Entry 5WMI (X-ray diffraction, 2.00 A resolution); this record covers chain A.

# Chain A
Name: Bifunctional aspartate aminotransferase and glutamate/aspartate-prephenate aminotransferase
Organism: Arabidopsis thaliana
Notes: EC 2.6.1.1, 2.6.1.78, 2.6.1.79
UniProtKB: Q9SIE1 (PAT_ARATH); residue numbers follow UniProt; this construct covers 1-475
Amino-acid sequence (475 residues; numbered 1 to 475; the number before each row is that of its first residue):
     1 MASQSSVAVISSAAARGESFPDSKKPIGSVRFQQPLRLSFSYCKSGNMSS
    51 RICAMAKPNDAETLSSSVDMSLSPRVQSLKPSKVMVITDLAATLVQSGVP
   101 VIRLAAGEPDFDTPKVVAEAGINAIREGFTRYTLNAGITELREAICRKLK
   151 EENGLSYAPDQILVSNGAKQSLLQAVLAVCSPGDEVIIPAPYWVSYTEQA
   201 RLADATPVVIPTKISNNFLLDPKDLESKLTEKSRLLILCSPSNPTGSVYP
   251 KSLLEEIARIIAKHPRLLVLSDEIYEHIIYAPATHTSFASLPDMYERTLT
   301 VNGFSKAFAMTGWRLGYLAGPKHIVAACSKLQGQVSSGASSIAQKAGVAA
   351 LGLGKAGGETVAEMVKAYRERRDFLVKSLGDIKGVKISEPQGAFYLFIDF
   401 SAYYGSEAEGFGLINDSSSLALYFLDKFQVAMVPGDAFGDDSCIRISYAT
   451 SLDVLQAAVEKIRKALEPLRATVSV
Unresolved in the structure: 1-69, 96, 473-475
Differences from the reference sequence: engineered mutation V84 (Thr in Q9SIE1)
Ligand contacts: 2-oxoglutaric acid (AKG): V84, A105, A106, G107, E108, K169, W193, N243, Y275, K306, R314, Y395, R445
UniProt features mapped onto this chain:
  - binding site (L-aspartate): G107, W193, N243, R445
  - modified residue: K306 (N6-(pyridoxal phosphate)lysine)

# Summary
Bound to chain A: 2-oxoglutaric acid. From UniProt: 4 L-aspartate-binding residues.
Chain A is Bifunctional aspartate aminotransferase and glutamate/aspartate-prephenate aminotransferase
(Arabidopsis thaliana); the structure, Arabidopsis thaliana Prephenate Aminotransferase mutant- T84V, was
determined by X-ray diffraction together with 5WMH, 5WMK and 5WML from the same study.
